PDB entry 4Q43 | X-ray diffraction, 2.45 A resolution | chains A and C of the 3 polymer chains in the assembly

# Chain A
Protein: DNA polymerase IV
From: Escherichia coli
Notes: EC 2.7.7.7
UniProt: Q47155 (DPO4_ECOLI); numbering as in UniProt (aligned over 2-351)
Chain sequence (352 residues; numbered 0 to 351; the number before each row is that of its first residue; numbering starts at 0):
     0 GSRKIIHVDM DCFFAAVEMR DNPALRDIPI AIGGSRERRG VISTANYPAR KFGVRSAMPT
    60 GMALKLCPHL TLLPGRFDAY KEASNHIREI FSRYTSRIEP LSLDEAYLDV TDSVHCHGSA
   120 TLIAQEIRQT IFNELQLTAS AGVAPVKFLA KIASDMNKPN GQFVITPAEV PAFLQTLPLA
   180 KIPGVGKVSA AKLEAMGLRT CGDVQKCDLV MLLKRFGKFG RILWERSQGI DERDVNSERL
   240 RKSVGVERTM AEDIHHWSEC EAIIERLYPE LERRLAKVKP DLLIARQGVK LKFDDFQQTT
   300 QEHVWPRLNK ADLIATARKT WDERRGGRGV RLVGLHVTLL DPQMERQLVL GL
Not modelled in the structure: 342-351
Differences from the reference sequence: expression tag (0-1)
Swiss-Prot annotation at these positions:
  - active site: Glu104
  - binding site (Mg(2+)): Asp8, Asp103
  - site: Phe13 (Substrate discrimination)
  - natural variant: Glu36 to Arg38 (sequence variant, change not given here; In strain: ECOR 45B1), Gln124 (Q124K: In strain: ECOR 35D), Asn132 (N132S: In strain: ECOR 34B1 and ECOR 37UG), Gln135 (Q135H: In strain: ECOR 70B1), Pro170 (P170S: In strain: ECOR 37UG), Ala171 (A171T: In strain: ECOR 45B1, ECOR 46D and 2 more), Leu176 (L176F: In strain: ECOR 37UG), Gly201 (G201S: In strain: ECOR 59B2), Met210 (M210I: In strain: ECOR 37UG, ECOR 45B1 and 4 more; M210T: In strain: ECOR 35D, ECOR 46D and 6 more), Arg225 (R225C: In strain: ECOR 59B2 and ECOR 60B2), Ala310 (A310S: In strain: ECOR 57B2, ECOR 59B2 and 2 more), Asp321 (D321N: In strain: ECOR 35D)
  - mutagenesis: Asp8 (D8A/H: Loss of function), Arg49 (R49A/F: Loss of function), Asp103 (D103A/N: Loss of function), Glu104 (E104A: Loss of function)
Metal / ion sites: Mg2+ site 1: Asp8, Met9, Asp103 (together with 0KX); Mg2+ site 2: Asp8, Glu104 (together with 0KX)
Residues lining bound ligands: 0KX (2'-deoxy-5'-O-[(R)-hydroxy{[(R)-hydroxy(phosphonooxy)phosphoryl]amino}phosphoryl]cytidine): Asp8, Met9, Asp10, Cys11, Phe12, Phe13, Ser42, Thr43, Tyr46, Arg49, Ser55, Ala56, Asp103, Glu104, Lys157
From the paper describing this entry:
  - binding site for the 18-nt DNA strand: Phe13, Ile31, Gly32, Gly33, Arg38, Val40, Ser42, Ala56, Pro73, Phe76, Thr248, Phe295, Arg330
  - binding site for 0KX: Asp8, Met9, Asp10, Cys11, Phe12, Phe13, Ser42, Thr43, Arg49, Ser55, Asp103, Glu104, Lys157
  - mutagenesis - S42A: unchanged catalytic activity
  - mutagenesis - S42A (2.5-fold): decreased growth

# Chain C
Molecule: 18-nt DNA strand
Sequence (18 nucleotides; row label = number of the first residue in the row):
   856 TCTAGGGTCC TAGGACCC
Not modelled in the structure: 856

# Chain A / chain C interface
Residue-residue contacts - 24 pairs, chain A then chain C:
  Ser101(A) with DC873(C), hydrogen bond to the phosphate
  Asp103(A) with DC873(C), phosphate contact
  Glu104(A) with DC873(C), phosphate contact
  Lys150(A) with DC873(C), salt bridge to the phosphate
  Pro182(A) with DC872(C), phosphate contact
  Gly183(A) with DC871(C), sugar contact; DC872(C), hydrogen bond to the phosphate
  Val184(A) with DC872(C), phosphate contact
  Gly185(A) with DC871(C), hydrogen bond to the phosphate
  Lys186(A) with DC871(C), phosphate contact
  Val187(A) with DA870(C), phosphate contact; DC871(C), hydrogen bond to the phosphate
  Ser188(A) with DA870(C), phosphate contact; DC871(C), hydrogen bond to the phosphate
  Arg285(A) with DT866(C), salt bridge to the phosphate
  Thr298(A) with DG868(C), hydrogen bond to the phosphate
  Thr299(A) with DA867(C), phosphate contact; DG868(C), hydrogen bond to the phosphate
  Gln300(A) with DA867(C), phosphate contact
  Glu301(A) with DT866(C), sugar contact; DA867(C), hydrogen bond to the phosphate
  His302(A) with DT866(C), phosphate contact
  Val303(A) with DT866(C), hydrogen bond to the phosphate
  Arg323(A) with DA867(C), salt bridge to the phosphate
Also at the interface, not in a pair above, chain A (21 interface residues in all): Ile181, Gln297
Also at the interface, not in a pair above, chain C (8 interface residues in all): DC865

# Overview
The interface between chain A and chain C involves 21 residues on one side and 8 on the other, with 9 hydrogen
bonds and 3 salt bridges. Among the polar pairs are Ser101(A)-DC873(C), Gly183(A)-DC872(C) and
Gly185(A)-DC871(C). The paper reports a binding site for the 18-nt DNA strand at Phe13(A), Ile31(A) and
Gly32(A) among others; S42A of chain A reduces growth.
Chain A is DNA polymerase IV (Escherichia coli) and chain C is an 18-nt DNA strand; the structure,
Polymerase-damaged DNA complex, was determined by X-ray diffraction (same publication as 4Q44 and 4Q45).
